Entry 1XPL (X-ray diffraction, 2.00 A resolution); this record covers chains A and B.

# Chain A (and B)
Molecule: 3-hydroxy-3-methylglutaryl CoA synthase
From: Staphylococcus aureus subsp. aureus
Notes: EC 2.3.3.10; chain B of this document is another copy of the same molecule, construct and numbering; everything in this record applies to it too
UniProt: Q79ZY6 (Q79ZY6_STAAW); aligned to UniProt positions 1-388 over residues 1-388 (the alignment contains insertions or deletions, so no single offset holds)
Chain sequence (397 residues; row label = number of the first residue in the row):
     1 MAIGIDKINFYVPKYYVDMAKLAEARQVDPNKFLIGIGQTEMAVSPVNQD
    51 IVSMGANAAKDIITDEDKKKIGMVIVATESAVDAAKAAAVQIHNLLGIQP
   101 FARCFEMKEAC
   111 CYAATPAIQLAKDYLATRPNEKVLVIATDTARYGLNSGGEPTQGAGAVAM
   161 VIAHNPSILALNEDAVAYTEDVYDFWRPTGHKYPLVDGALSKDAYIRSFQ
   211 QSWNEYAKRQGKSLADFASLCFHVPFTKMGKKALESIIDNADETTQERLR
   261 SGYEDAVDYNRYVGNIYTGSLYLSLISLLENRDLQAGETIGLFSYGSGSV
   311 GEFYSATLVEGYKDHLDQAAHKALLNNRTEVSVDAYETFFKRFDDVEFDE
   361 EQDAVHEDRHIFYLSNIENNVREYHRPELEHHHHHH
Not modelled in the structure: 1, 391-396
Construct notes: initiating methionine (1); cloning artifact (2, 389-390); microheterogeneity Cys111 (Cys in Q79ZY6); expression tag (391-396)
Modified / non-standard residues: Cys111 (s-acetyl-cysteine; SCY)
Small-molecule neighbours: acetoacetyl-coenzyme A (CAA): Asp29, Asn31, Lys32, Ile35, Gly36, Ile37, Cys111, Cys111, Tyr143, Gly148, Gly149, Thr152, Asp184, Phe185, Val196, Gly198, Ser201, Tyr205, His233, Pro235, Phe236, Lys238, Met239, Asn275, Tyr277, Tyr305, Ser307
Reported in the primary citation:
  - post-translational modification sites: Cys111
  - catalytic residues: Cys111 (citing earlier work)
  - catalytic residues: Glu79, Ser307
  - binding site for acetoacetyl-coenzyme A: Tyr143, Phe185, His233, Asn275, Ser307
  - catalytic residues: His233, Asn275 (proposed by the authors, not directly observed)
  - contacts within the chain: Asp184-Gly308 (hydrogen bond), Asp184-Ser307 (hydrogen bond)

# Chain A / chain B interface
Contacting residue pairs (124):
  Glu79(A) - Ala84(B)
  Glu79(A) - Ala85(B)
  Ala81(A) - Lys108(B)
  Ala81(A) - Thr189(B)  hydrogen bond (backbone-side chain)
  Val82(A) - Pro188(B)
  Val82(A) - Thr189(B)  hydrogen bond (backbone-side chain)
  Asp83(A) - Lys108(B)  hydrogen bond (backbone-side chain)
  Asp83(A) - Trp186(B)
  Asp83(A) - Arg187(B)  hydrogen bond (side chain-backbone)
  Asp83(A) - Pro188(B)
  Asp83(A) - Thr189(B)
  Ala84(A) - Glu79(B)
  Ala84(A) - Lys108(B)
  Ala84(A) - Arg187(B)  hydrogen bond (backbone-backbone)
  Ala85(A) - Glu79(B)
  Ala85(A) - Lys108(B)
  Ala85(A) - Glu109(B)
  Ala85(A) - Ala110(B)  hydrogen bond (backbone-backbone)
  Ala85(A) - Phe185(B)  hydrophobic
  Lys86(A) - Glu109(B)
  Lys86(A) - Asp181(B)  salt bridge
  Lys86(A) - Val182(B)
  Lys86(A) - Tyr183(B)  hydrogen bond
  Lys86(A) - Gly308(B)  hydrogen bond (side chain-backbone)
  Ala87(A) - Lys108(B)
  Ala87(A) - Glu109(B)  hydrogen bond (backbone-side chain)
  Val90(A) - Thr179(B)
  Val90(A) - Asp181(B)
  Val90(A) - Gly308(B)
  Gln91(A) - Asp181(B)
  Asn94(A) - Asp181(B)
  Pro100(A) - Tyr178(B)
  Pro100(A) - Thr179(B)  hydrogen bond (backbone-backbone)
  Phe101(A) - Ala177(B)
  Phe101(A) - Tyr178(B)  hydrophobic
  Phe101(A) - Glu215(B)
  Phe101(A) - Arg219(B)
  Ala102(A) - Ala177(B)
  Ala102(A) - Thr179(B)  hydrogen bond (backbone-side chain)
  Arg103(A) - Tyr112(B)
  Arg103(A) - Gln119(B)
  Arg103(A) - Ala175(B)
  Arg103(A) - Ala177(B)
  Arg103(A) - Glu312(B)  salt bridge
  Cys104(A) - Glu109(B)
  Cys104(A) - Thr179(B)  hydrogen bond
  Cys104(A) - Val310(B)
  Phe105(A) - Met107(B)  hydrophobic
  Phe105(A) - Lys108(B)
  Phe105(A) - Glu109(B)
  Phe105(A) - Pro116(B)  hydrophobic
  Phe105(A) - Leu120(B)  hydrophobic
  Glu106(A) - Glu106(B)
  Glu106(A) - Met107(B)
  Glu106(A) - Lys108(B)  salt bridge
  Met107(A) - Glu106(B)
  Met107(A) - Met107(B)  hydrophobic
  Lys108(A) - Ala81(B)
  Lys108(A) - Asp83(B)  hydrogen bond (side chain-backbone)
  Lys108(A) - Ala84(B)
  Lys108(A) - Ala85(B)
  Lys108(A) - Ala87(B)
  Lys108(A) - Phe105(B)
  Lys108(A) - Glu106(B)  salt bridge
  Glu109(A) - Ala85(B)
  Glu109(A) - Lys86(B)
  Glu109(A) - Ala87(B)  hydrogen bond (side chain-backbone)
  Glu109(A) - Cys104(B)
  Glu109(A) - Phe105(B)
  Ala110(A) - Ala85(B)  hydrogen bond (backbone-backbone)
  Tyr112(A) - Arg103(B)
  Pro116(A) - Phe105(B)  hydrophobic
  Gln119(A) - Arg103(B)
  Leu120(A) - Phe105(B)  hydrophobic
  Leu120(A) - Tyr124(B)  hydrophobic
  Asp123(A) - Asp123(B)
  Asp123(A) - Tyr124(B)
  Tyr124(A) - Leu120(B)  hydrophobic
  Tyr124(A) - Asp123(B)
  Arg128(A) - Asp123(B)  salt bridge
  Ala175(A) - Arg103(B)
  Ala177(A) - Phe101(B)
  Ala177(A) - Ala102(B)
  Ala177(A) - Arg103(B)
  Tyr178(A) - Pro100(B)
  Tyr178(A) - Phe101(B)  hydrophobic
  Thr179(A) - His93(B)
  Thr179(A) - Pro100(B)  hydrogen bond (backbone-backbone)
  Thr179(A) - Ala102(B)  hydrogen bond (side chain-backbone)
  Thr179(A) - Cys104(B)
  Asp181(A) - Lys86(B)  salt bridge
  Asp181(A) - Val90(B)
  Asp181(A) - Gln91(B)
  Asp181(A) - Asn94(B)  hydrogen bond
  Val182(A) - Lys86(B)  hydrogen bond (backbone-side chain)
  Tyr183(A) - Lys86(B)  hydrogen bond
  Tyr183(A) - Val381(B)  hydrophobic
  Phe185(A) - Ala85(B)  hydrophobic
  Trp186(A) - Asp83(B)
  Trp186(A) - Asn379(B)
  Trp186(A) - Asn380(B)  hydrogen bond (side chain-backbone)
  Trp186(A) - Val381(B)  hydrophobic
  Arg187(A) - Asp83(B)  hydrogen bond (backbone-side chain)
  Arg187(A) - Ala84(B)  hydrogen bond (backbone-backbone)
  Pro188(A) - Val82(B)
  Pro188(A) - Asp83(B)
  Thr189(A) - Ala81(B)  hydrogen bond (side chain-backbone)
  Thr189(A) - Val82(B)  hydrogen bond (backbone-backbone)
  Thr189(A) - Asp83(B)
  His191(A) - Asn380(B)
  Leu195(A) - Asn380(B)
  Glu215(A) - Phe101(B)
  Arg219(A) - Phe101(B)
  Gly308(A) - Lys86(B)  hydrogen bond (backbone-side chain)
  Gly308(A) - Val90(B)
  Val310(A) - Val90(B)  hydrophobic
  Val310(A) - Cys104(B)
  Glu312(A) - Arg103(B)  salt bridge
  Asn379(A) - Trp186(B)
  Asn380(A) - Trp186(B)  hydrogen bond (backbone-side chain)
  Asn380(A) - His191(B)
  Asn380(A) - Leu195(B)
  Val381(A) - Tyr183(B)  hydrophobic
  Val381(A) - Trp186(B)  hydrophobic
Interface residues without a listed pair, chain A (57 interface residues in all): Met73, His93, Val176, Gln211, Ser309, Arg382
Interface residues without a listed pair, chain B (57 interface residues in all): Met73, Arg128, Val176, Glu180, Gln211, Ser309

# In short
The chain A/chain B interface involves 57 residues from each chain; the contacts include 27 hydrogen bonds and
7 salt bridges. Among the polar pairs are Lys86(A)-Asp181(B), Arg103(A)-Glu312(B) and Glu106(A)-Lys108(B). The
paper reports catalytic residues Cys111(A), Glu79(A) and Ser307(A) among others; a binding site for
acetoacetyl-coenzyme A at Tyr143(A), Phe185(A) and His233(A) among others.
Chain A and chain B are both 3-hydroxy-3-methylglutaryl CoA synthase (Staphylococcus aureus subsp. aureus);
the structure, Crystal Structure of Staphylococcus aureus HMG-COA Synthase with Acetoacetyl-COA and Acetylated
Cysteine, was determined by X-ray diffraction (same publication as 1XPK).
